PDB entry 6L5Z | X-ray diffraction, 3.05 A resolution | chains A and C

# Chain A
Molecule: Protein AF-9
Organism: Homo sapiens
Reference sequence: P42568 (AF9_HUMAN); numbering as in UniProt (aligned over 1-138)
Sequence (141 residues; numbered -2 to 138; the number before each row is that of its first residue; numbers below 1 keep their minus sign (Gly-2 is residue -2)):
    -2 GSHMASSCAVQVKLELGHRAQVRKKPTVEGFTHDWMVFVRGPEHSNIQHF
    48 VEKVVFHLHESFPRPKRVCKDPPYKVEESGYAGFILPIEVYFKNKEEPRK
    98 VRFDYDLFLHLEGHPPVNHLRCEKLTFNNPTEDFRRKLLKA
Unresolved in the structure: -2 to 1
Swiss-Prot annotation at these positions:
  - region (Histone H3K9cr binding): Tyr78 to Gly80, Leu106 to Leu108
  - site (Histone H3K9cr binding): Ser58, Asp103
  - mutagenesis: Phe28 (F28A: Decreased binding to crotonylated histone H3. Decreased binding to acetylated histone H3), His56 (H56A: Decreased binding to crotonylated histone H3. Decreased binding to acetylated histone H3), Ser58 (S58A: Decreased binding to crotonylated histone H3. Decreased binding to acetylated histone H3), Phe59 (F59A: Strongly decreased binding to crotonylated histone H3. Decreased binding to acetylated histone H3), Arg61 to Lys67 (Decreased DNA-binding), Gly77 (G77A: Decreased binding to crotonylated histone H3. Decreased binding to acetylated histone H3), Tyr78 to Ala79 (Binds equally well acetylated and crotonylated histone H3), Tyr78 (Y78A: Strongly decreased binding to crotonylated histone H3. Decreased binding to acetylated histone H3; Y78W: Does not affect ability to discriminate between acetylated and crotonylated histone H3), Phe81 (F81A: Decreased binding to acetylated histone H3), Asp103 (D103A: Decreased binding to acetylated histone H3)

# Chain C
Molecule: SC0-alo-ala-SC3-SC4-NH2
Sequence (6 residues; numbered 1 to 6; the number before each row is that of its first residue):
     1 XXAXXX
Glycans and other covalent adducts: covalent link EDX_1-EE0_4
Modified positions: EDX ((2S)-6-carbamimidamido-2-(phenylmethoxycarbonylamino)hexanoic acid) at position 1, ALO (allo-threonine) at position 2, EE0 ((2R)-2-azanylpentanoic acid) at position 4, EE3 ((2S)-2-azanyl-6-(1,3-oxazol-5-ylcarbonylamino)hexanoic acid) at position 5, NH2 (amino group) at position 6

# Interface between chain A and chain C
Residue-residue contacts (25):
  Phe28(A) with EE3_5(C)
  His30(A) with ALO_2(C)
  His56(A) with EE3_5(C), hydrogen bond (side chain-backbone)
  Ser58(A) with EE3_5(C)
  Phe59(A) with EE3_5(C)
  Ser76(A) with EE3_5(C)
  Gly77(A) with EE3_5(C)
  Tyr78(A) with EE3_5(C)
  Ala79(A) with ALO_2(C); Ala3(C); EE3_5(C)
  Gly80(A) with ALO_2(C); Ala3(C), hydrogen bond (backbone-backbone); EE0_4(C); EE3_5(C), hydrogen bond (backbone-backbone); NH2_6(C)
  Phe81(A) with NH2_6(C)
  Asp103(A) with EDX_1(C)
  Phe105(A) with EDX_1(C)
  Leu106(A) with EDX_1(C); ALO_2(C), hydrogen bond (backbone-backbone)
  His107(A) with EDX_1(C); ALO_2(C)
  Leu108(A) with EDX_1(C)
  His111(A) with EDX_1(C)

# Overview
Chain A and chain C form an interface of 17 and 6 residues respectively; the contacts include 4 hydrogen
bonds. Polar contacts include His56(A)-EE3_5(C), Gly80(A)-Ala3(C) and Gly80(A)-EE3_5(C). Curated annotation
(UniProt) lists 16 mutagenesis sites on chain A.
Here chain A is Protein AF-9 (Homo sapiens) and chain C is SC0-alo-ala-SC3-SC4-NH2. Entry 6L5Z (Crystal
strucutre of AF9 YEATS domain in complex with a cyclopeptide inhibitor) was determined by X-ray diffraction.
